4LG0 - chains A and C of the 4 polymer chains in the assembly; structure by X-ray diffraction, 2.19 A resolution.

# Chain A
Molecule: Forkhead box protein O1
Organism: Homo sapiens
Notes: fragment: DNA Binding Domain
UniProtKB: Q12778 (FOXO1_HUMAN); numbering as in UniProt (aligned over 143-270)
Chain sequence (133 residues; numbered 138 to 270; the number before each row is that of its first residue):
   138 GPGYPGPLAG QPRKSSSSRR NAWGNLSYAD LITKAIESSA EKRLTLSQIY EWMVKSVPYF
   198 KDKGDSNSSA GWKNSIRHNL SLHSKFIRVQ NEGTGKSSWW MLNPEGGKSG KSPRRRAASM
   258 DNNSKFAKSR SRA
Not modelled in the structure: 138-155, 245-270
Sequence notes: expression tag (138-142)
UniProt features mapped onto this chain:
  - DNA-binding region: Ala159 to Ser235 (Fork-head)
  - region (DNA-binding): Asn211 to Ser218, Ser234 to Trp237
  - motif: Arg251 to Arg253 (Nuclear localization signal)
  - site (DNA-binding): Asn158, Tyr165, Arg225
  - modified residue: Ser212 (Phosphoserine), Ser218 (Phosphoserine), Ser234 (Phosphoserine), Ser235 (Phosphoserine), Lys245 (N6-acetyllysine), Lys248 (N6-acetyllysine), Ser249 (Phosphoserine), Arg251 (Omega-N-methylarginine), Arg253 (Omega-N-methylarginine), Ser256 (Phosphoserine), Lys262 (N6-acetyllysine), Lys265 (N6-acetyllysine)
  - mutagenesis: Ser212 (S212A: Abolishes STK4/MST1-mediated phosphorylation), Lys245 (K245A: Disrupts DNA-binding; when associated with A-248), Lys248 (K248A: Disrupts DNA-binding; when associated with A-245), Ser249 (S249A: Impaired phosphorylation by CDK1; S249E: No effect on DNA-binding), Arg251 to Arg253 (No targeting to the nucleus and disruption of DNA-binding), Ser256 (S256A: Completely abolishes PKB/AKT1-mediated phosphorylation at all three sites, and inhibits binding of 14-3-3 proteins ...), Lys262 (K262R: Inhibits interaction with ATG7 and FOXO1-acetylation-induced autophagic cell death; when associated with R-265 and R-274), Lys265 (K265R: Inhibits interaction with ATG7 and FOXO1-acetylation-induced autophagic cell death; when associated with R-262 and R-274)
Bound ions: Ca2+: Leu217, Ser218, His220, Phe223

# Chain C
Molecule: 21-nt DNA strand
Notes: fragment: FOX-ETS site from ve-Cadherin
Sequence (21 nucleotides; each row starts with the number of its first residue):
     1 TTCACGGTTT CCTGTTATTG T

# Chain A / chain C interface
Residue-residue contacts - 22 pairs, chain A then chain C:
  Leu183(A) - DT13(C)  phosphate contact
  Leu183(A) - DG14(C)  phosphate contact
  Tyr187(A) - DT13(C)  phosphate contact
  Asn204(A) - DC12(C)  phosphate contact
  Ser205(A) - DC12(C)  hydrogen bond to the phosphate
  Ser205(A) - DT13(C)  hydrogen bond to the phosphate
  Arg214(A) - DT13(C)  base contact
  Arg214(A) - DG14(C)  base contact
  Arg214(A) - DT15(C)  base contact
  His215(A) - DT15(C)  base contact
  His215(A) - DT16(C)  hydrogen bond to the base
  His215(A) - DA17(C)  base contact
  Ser218(A) - DG14(C)  sugar contact
  Ser218(A) - DT15(C)  hydrogen bond to the phosphate
  Ser218(A) - DT16(C)  base contact
  Arg225(A) - DG14(C)  phosphate contact
  Arg225(A) - DT15(C)  salt bridge to the phosphate
  Ser234(A) - DT13(C)  phosphate contact
  Ser234(A) - DG14(C)  phosphate contact
  Ser235(A) - DG14(C)  hydrogen bond to the phosphate
  Trp237(A) - DG14(C)  hydrogen bond to the phosphate
  Trp237(A) - DT15(C)  phosphate contact
Interface residues without a listed pair, chain A (13 interface residues in all): Ser184, Leu219

# Overview
13 residues of chain A face 6 of chain C across their interface; the contacts include 6 hydrogen bonds and 1
salt bridge. Polar contacts include His215(A)-DT16(C), Ser205(A)-DC12(C) and Ser205(A)-DT13(C). From UniProt:
a DNA-binding region and 10 mutagenesis sites on chain A.
Here chain A is Forkhead box protein O1 (Homo sapiens) and chain C is a 21-nt DNA strand. Entry 4LG0
(Structure of a ternary FOXO1-ETS1 DNA complex) was determined by X-ray diffraction.
